PDB entry 3VNM | X-ray diffraction, 2.12 A resolution | chains A and D of the 4 polymer chains in the assembly

[Chain A (and D)]
Name: Xylose isomerase domain protein TIM barrel
Organism: Clostridium cellulolyticum
Notes: chain D of this document is another copy of the same molecule, construct and numbering; everything in this record applies to it too
UniProtKB: B8I944 (B8I944_CLOCE); numbering as in UniProt (aligned over 1-293)
Sequence (293 residues; row label = number of the first residue in the row):
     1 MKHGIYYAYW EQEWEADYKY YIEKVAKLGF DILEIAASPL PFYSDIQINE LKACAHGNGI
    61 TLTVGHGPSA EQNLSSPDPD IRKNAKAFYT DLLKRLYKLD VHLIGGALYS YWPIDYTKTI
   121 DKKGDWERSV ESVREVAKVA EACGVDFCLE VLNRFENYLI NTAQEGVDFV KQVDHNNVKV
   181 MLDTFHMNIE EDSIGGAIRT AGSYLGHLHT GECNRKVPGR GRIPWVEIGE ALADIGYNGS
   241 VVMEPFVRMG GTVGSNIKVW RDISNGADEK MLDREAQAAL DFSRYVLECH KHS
Not modelled in the structure: 290-293 (chain D: 291-293)
Ion coordination: Mn2+: Glu150, Asp183, His209, Glu244 (together with D-sorbose)
Small-molecule neighbours: D-sorbose (SDD): Tyr6, Trp14, His66, Gly67, Gly106, Ala107, Trp112, Glu150, Leu152, Glu156, Met181, Asp183, His186, His209, Arg215, Glu244, Phe246, Ile257
UniProt features mapped onto this chain:
  - active site (Proton donor/acceptor): Glu150, Glu244
  - binding site (substrate): Tyr6, Ala107, Glu156, Asp183 to His186, Arg215
  - binding site (Mn(2+)): Glu150, Asp183, His209, Glu244
Reported in the primary citation:
  - binding site for D-sorbose: Glu244

[How chain A and chain D interact]
Contacting residue pairs (66):
  Tyr116(A) - Lys258(D)
  Tyr116(A) - Trp260(D)  hydrogen bond
  Ile120(A) - Trp260(D)  hydrophobic
  Lys122(A) - Trp260(D)  hydrogen bond (side chain-backbone)
  Asn153(A) - Phe155(D)
  Arg154(A) - Asn214(D)  hydrogen bond (side chain-backbone)
  Arg154(A) - Arg215(D)
  Arg154(A) - Ile257(D)  hydrogen bond (side chain-backbone)
  Arg154(A) - Lys258(D)
  Arg154(A) - Trp260(D)  hydrogen bond (backbone-side chain)
  Arg154(A) - Ile263(D)
  Phe155(A) - Asn153(D)
  Phe155(A) - Phe155(D)  hydrophobic
  Phe155(A) - Glu156(D)
  Phe155(A) - Phe185(D)  hydrophobic
  Phe155(A) - Lys258(D)
  Glu156(A) - Phe155(D)
  Asn157(A) - Trp260(D)
  Tyr158(A) - Trp260(D)
  Asn161(A) - Trp260(D)
  Asn161(A) - Arg261(D)
  Thr162(A) - Arg261(D)
  Phe185(A) - Phe155(D)  hydrophobic
  Met187(A) - Arg222(D)  hydrogen bond (backbone-side chain)
  Asn188(A) - Asn188(D)  hydrogen bond (side chain-backbone)
  Asn188(A) - Cys213(D)
  Asn188(A) - Arg222(D)  hydrogen bond (backbone-side chain)
  Ile189(A) - Ile189(D)  hydrophobic
  Ile189(A) - Cys213(D)
  Ile189(A) - Asn214(D)  hydrogen bond (backbone-backbone)
  Glu190(A) - Asn214(D)  hydrogen bond (backbone-side chain)
  Glu190(A) - Arg261(D)  salt bridge
  Glu191(A) - Arg222(D)  hydrogen bond (backbone-side chain)
  Asp192(A) - Asn214(D)  hydrogen bond
  Asp192(A) - Lys216(D)  salt bridge
  Asp192(A) - Arg222(D)  hydrogen bond (backbone-side chain)
  Ile194(A) - Arg222(D)
  Cys213(A) - Asn188(D)
  Cys213(A) - Ile189(D)
  Asn214(A) - Arg154(D)  hydrogen bond (backbone-side chain)
  Asn214(A) - Ile189(D)  hydrogen bond (backbone-backbone)
  Asn214(A) - Glu190(D)  hydrogen bond (side chain-backbone)
  Asn214(A) - Glu191(D)
  Asn214(A) - Asp192(D)  hydrogen bond
  Arg215(A) - Arg154(D)
  Lys216(A) - Asp192(D)  salt bridge
  Arg222(A) - Met187(D)  hydrogen bond (side chain-backbone)
  Arg222(A) - Asn188(D)  hydrogen bond (side chain-backbone)
  Arg222(A) - Glu191(D)  hydrogen bond (side chain-backbone)
  Arg222(A) - Asp192(D)  hydrogen bond (side chain-backbone)
  Arg222(A) - Ile194(D)
  Ile257(A) - Arg154(D)
  Lys258(A) - Tyr116(D)
  Lys258(A) - Arg154(D)
  Lys258(A) - Phe155(D)
  Trp260(A) - Tyr116(D)  hydrogen bond
  Trp260(A) - Ile120(D)  hydrophobic
  Trp260(A) - Lys122(D)  hydrogen bond (backbone-side chain)
  Trp260(A) - Arg154(D)  hydrogen bond (side chain-backbone)
  Trp260(A) - Asn157(D)
  Trp260(A) - Tyr158(D)
  Trp260(A) - Asn161(D)
  Arg261(A) - Asn161(D)
  Arg261(A) - Thr162(D)
  Arg261(A) - Glu190(D)  salt bridge
  Ile263(A) - Arg154(D)
Also at the interface, not in a pair above, chain A (34 interface residues in all): Asp115, Thr117, Glu165, Ser193, Val259
Also at the interface, not in a pair above, chain D (34 interface residues in all): Asp115, Thr117, Glu165, Ser193, Val259

[Summary]
Chain A and chain D each contribute 34 residues to their interface, with 24 hydrogen bonds and 4 salt bridges.
Polar contacts include Glu190(A)-Arg261(D), Asp192(A)-Lys216(D) and Tyr116(A)-Trp260(D). Chain A binds
D-sorbose. From the paper: a binding site for D-sorbose at Glu244(A).
Chain A and chain D are both Xylose isomerase domain protein TIM barrel (Clostridium cellulolyticum); the
structure, Crystal structures of D-Psicose 3-epimerase with D-sorbose from Clostridium cellulolyticum H10, was
determined by X-ray diffraction together with 3VNI, 3VNJ, 3VNK and 3VNL from the same study.
